PDB entry 8HJ3 | electron microscopy, 3.29 A resolution | chain A

Chain A:
Molecule: Glutamate dehydrogenase
From: Thermococcus profundus
Notes: EC 1.4.1.3
Reference sequence: O74024 (DHE3_THEPR); numbering as in UniProt (aligned over 1-419)
Sequence (419 residues; numbered 1 to 419; the number before each row is that of its first residue):
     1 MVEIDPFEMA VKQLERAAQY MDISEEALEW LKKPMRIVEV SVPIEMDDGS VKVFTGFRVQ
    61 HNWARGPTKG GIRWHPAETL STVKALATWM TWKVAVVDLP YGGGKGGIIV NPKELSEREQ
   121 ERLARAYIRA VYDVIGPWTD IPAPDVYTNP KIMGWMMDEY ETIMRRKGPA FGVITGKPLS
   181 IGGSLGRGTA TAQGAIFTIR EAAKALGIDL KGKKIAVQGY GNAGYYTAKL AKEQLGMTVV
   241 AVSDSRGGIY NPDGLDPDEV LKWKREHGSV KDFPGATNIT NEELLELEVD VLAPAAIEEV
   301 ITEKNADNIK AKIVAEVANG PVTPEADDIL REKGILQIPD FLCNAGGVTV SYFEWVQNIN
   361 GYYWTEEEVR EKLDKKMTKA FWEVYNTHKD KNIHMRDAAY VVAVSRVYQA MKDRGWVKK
Not modelled in the structure: 1-3
Ligand contacts: NADP (NAP; NADP nicotinamide-adenine-dinucleotide phosphate): Met90, Ala143, Pro144, Asp145, Thr148, Asn149, Pro150, Arg187, Asn222, Val348
Swiss-Prot annotation at these positions:
  - active site: Lys105
  - binding site (NAD(+)): Gly219 to Tyr225

In short:
Ligands of chain A: NADP. Curated annotation (UniProt) lists active-site residue Lys105 and 7 NAD+-binding
residues.
Chain A is Glutamate dehydrogenase (Thermococcus profundus); the structure, cryoEM structure of glutamate
dehydrogenase from Thermococcus profundus in complex with NADP, was determined by electron microscopy together
with 8HHO, 8HIQ, 8HIZ and 8HJ9 from the same study.
